PDB entry 6S8G | electron microscopy, 3.50 A resolution | chains B and G of the 4 polymer chains in the assembly

== Chain B ==
Name: Lipopolysaccharide ABC transporter, ATP-binding protein LptB
From: Shigella flexneri
UniProt: E7T9E6 (E7T9E6_SHIFL); residues 1-241 here = UniProt positions 1-241
Chain sequence (241 residues; each row starts with the number of its first residue):
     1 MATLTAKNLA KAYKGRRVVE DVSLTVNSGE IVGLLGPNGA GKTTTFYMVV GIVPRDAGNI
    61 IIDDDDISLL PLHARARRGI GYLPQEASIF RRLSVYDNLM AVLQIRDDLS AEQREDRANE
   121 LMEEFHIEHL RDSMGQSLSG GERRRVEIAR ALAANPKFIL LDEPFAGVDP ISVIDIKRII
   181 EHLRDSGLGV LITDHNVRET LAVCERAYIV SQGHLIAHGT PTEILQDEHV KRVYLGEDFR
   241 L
Disordered / not traced: 1, 241
Small-molecule neighbours:
  - AMP-PNP (ANP; phosphoaminophosphonic acid-adenylate ester), molecule 1: Tyr13, Arg16, Val18, Pro37, Asn38, Gly39, Gly41, Lys42, Thr43, Thr44, Gln85, His195
  - AMP-PNP (ANP), molecule 2: Leu130, Ser137, Leu138, Ser139, Gly140, Gly141, Glu142
Reported in the primary citation:
  - binding site for AMP-PNP: Tyr13, Asn38, Lys42, Thr43, Thr44, Gln85, Leu138, Ser139, Glu142, His195

== Chain G ==
Name: Inner membrane protein yjgQ
From: Shigella flexneri
UniProt: A0A2S4N3I3 (A0A2S4N3I3_SHIFL); residues 1-360 here = UniProt positions 1-360
Chain sequence (360 residues; numbered 1 to 360; the number before each row is that of its first residue):
     1 MQPFGVLDRY IGKTIFTTIM MTLFMLVSLS GIIKFVDQLK KAGQGSYDAL GAGMYTLLSV
    61 PKDVQIFFPM AALLGALLGL GMLAQRSELV VMQASGFTRM QVALSVMKTA IPLVLLTMAI
   121 GEWVAPQGEQ MARNYRAQAM YGGSLLSTQQ GLWAKDGNNF VYIERVKGDE VLGGISIYAF
   181 NENRRLQSVR YAATAKFDPE HKVWRLSQVD ESDLTNPKQI TGSQTVSGTW KTDLTPDKLG
   241 VVALDPDALS ISGLHNYVKY LKSSGQDAGR YQLNMWSKIF QPLSVAVMML MALSFIFGPL
   301 RSVPMGVRVV TGISFGFVFY VLDQIFGPLT LVYGIPPIIG ALLPSASFFL ISLWLLMRKS
Disordered / not traced: 141-248, 263-268, 359-360
Small-molecule neighbours: n-Tetradecyl-b-D-maltopyranosid (LMD; tetradecyl 4-O-alpha-D-glucopyranosyl-beta-D-glucopyranoside): Met25, Leu74, Leu78, Gly306, Val307, Val310
Reported in the primary citation:
  - binding site for n-Tetradecyl-b-D-maltopyranosid: Met25, Leu74, Leu78, Val310
  - binding site for AMP-PNP: Arg301
  - conformationally variable residues (loop rearrangement): Arg301
  - mutagenesis - R301A: unchanged catalytic activity
  - mutagenesis - K34E, F67E/Y320E, R136E, I163D, W204D, L206D, Y257E/Y271E, R301A: abolished growth
  - mutagenesis - K13E/R86E, L26E/M70E, K34A, K62E, F67A, R133E, R136A, Y257A, Y271A, Y320A: unchanged growth
  - mutagenesis - I163D: decreased expression
  - mutagenesis - V209D: decreased growth

== Chain B / chain G interface ==
Contacting residue pairs (4; chain B residue first):
  Arg92(B) with Pro304(G), hydrogen bond (side chain-backbone)
  Gln136(B) with Arg301(G); Pro304(G)
  Leu138(B) with Arg301(G), hydrogen bond (backbone-side chain)
Also at the interface, not in a pair above, chain B (4 interface residues in all): Ser137
Also at the interface, not in a pair above, chain G (4 interface residues in all): Leu300, Ser302

== In short ==
Chain B and chain G each contribute 4 residues to their interface; the contacts include 2 hydrogen bonds.
Polar pairs include Arg92(B)-Pro304(G) and Leu138(B)-Arg301(G). The paper reports a binding site for AMP-PNP
at Tyr13(B), Asn38(B) and Arg301(G) among others; K34E, F67E/Y320E and R136E of chain G, among others, abolish
growth; 19 substitutions were tested in all.
Chain B is Lipopolysaccharide ABC transporter, ATP-binding protein LptB and chain G is Inner membrane protein
yjgQ, both from Shigella flexneri; the structure, Cryo-EM structure of LptB2FGC in complex with AMP-PNP, was
determined by electron microscopy (same publication as 6S8H and 6S8N).
